Entry 5C4X (X-ray diffraction, 4.00 A resolution); this record covers chains B and C of the 15 polymer chains in the assembly.

== Chain B ==
Name: DNA-directed RNA polymerase II subunit RPB2
From: Saccharomyces cerevisiae (strain ATCC 204508 / S288c)
Notes: EC 2.7.7.6
Reference sequence: P08518 (RPB2_YEAST); numbering as in UniProt (aligned over 1-1224)
Chain sequence (1224 residues; each row starts with the number of its first residue):
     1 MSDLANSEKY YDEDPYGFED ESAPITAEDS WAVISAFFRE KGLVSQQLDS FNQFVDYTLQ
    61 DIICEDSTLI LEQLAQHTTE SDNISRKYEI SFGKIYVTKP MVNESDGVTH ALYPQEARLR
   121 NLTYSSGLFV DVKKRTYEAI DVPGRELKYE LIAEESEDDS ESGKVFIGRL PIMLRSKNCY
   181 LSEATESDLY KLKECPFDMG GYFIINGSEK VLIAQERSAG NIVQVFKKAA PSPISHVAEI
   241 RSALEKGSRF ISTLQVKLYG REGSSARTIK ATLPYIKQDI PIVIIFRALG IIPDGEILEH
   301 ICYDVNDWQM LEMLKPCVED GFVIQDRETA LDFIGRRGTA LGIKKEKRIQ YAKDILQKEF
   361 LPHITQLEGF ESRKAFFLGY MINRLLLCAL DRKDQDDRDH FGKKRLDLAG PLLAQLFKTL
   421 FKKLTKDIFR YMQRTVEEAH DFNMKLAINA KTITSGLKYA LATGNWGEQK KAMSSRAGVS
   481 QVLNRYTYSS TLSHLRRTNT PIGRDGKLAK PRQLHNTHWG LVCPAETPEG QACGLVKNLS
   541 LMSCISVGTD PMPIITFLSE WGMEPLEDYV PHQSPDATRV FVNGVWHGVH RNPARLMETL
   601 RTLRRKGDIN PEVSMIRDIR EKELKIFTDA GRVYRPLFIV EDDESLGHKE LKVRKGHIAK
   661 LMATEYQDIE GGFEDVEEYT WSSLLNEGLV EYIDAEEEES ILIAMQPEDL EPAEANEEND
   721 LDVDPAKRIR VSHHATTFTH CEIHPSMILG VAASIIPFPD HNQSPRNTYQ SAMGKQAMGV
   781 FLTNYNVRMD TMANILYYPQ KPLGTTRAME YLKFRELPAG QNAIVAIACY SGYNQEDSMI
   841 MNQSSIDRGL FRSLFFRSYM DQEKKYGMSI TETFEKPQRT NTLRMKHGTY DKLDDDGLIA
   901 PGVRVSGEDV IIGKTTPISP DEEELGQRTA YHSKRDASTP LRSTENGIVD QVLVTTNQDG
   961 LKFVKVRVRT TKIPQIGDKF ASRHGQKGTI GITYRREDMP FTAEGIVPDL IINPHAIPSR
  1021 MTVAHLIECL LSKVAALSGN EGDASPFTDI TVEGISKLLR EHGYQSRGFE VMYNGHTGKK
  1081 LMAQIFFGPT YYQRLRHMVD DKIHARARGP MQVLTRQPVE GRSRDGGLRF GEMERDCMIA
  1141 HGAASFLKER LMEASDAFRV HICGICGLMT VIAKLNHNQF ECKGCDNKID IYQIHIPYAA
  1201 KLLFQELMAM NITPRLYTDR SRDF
Not modelled in the structure: 1-19, 153-158, 262-263, 270, 669-677, 715-725, 731-734
Ion coordination: Zn2+: Cys1163, Cys1166, Cys1182, Cys1185
Reported in the primary citation:
  - binding site for Non-template strand DNA: Gly867

== Chain C ==
Name: DNA-directed RNA polymerase II subunit RPB3
From: Saccharomyces cerevisiae (strain ATCC 204508 / S288c)
Reference sequence: P16370 (RPB3_YEAST); residue numbers follow UniProt; this construct covers 1-318
Chain sequence (318 residues; each row starts with the number of its first residue):
     1 MSEEGPQVKI REASKDNVDF ILSNVDLAMA NSLRRVMIAE IPTLAIDSVE VETNTTVLAD
    61 EFIAHRLGLI PLQSMDIEQL EYSRDCFCED HCDKCSVVLT LQAFGESEST TNVYSKDLVI
   121 VSNLMGRNIG HPIIQDKEGN GVLICKLRKG QELKLTCVAK KGIAKEHAKW GPAAAIEFEY
   181 DPWNKLKHTD YWYEQDSAKE WPQSKNCEYE DPPNEGDPFD YKAQADTFYM NVESVGSIPV
   241 DQVVVRGIDT LQKKVASILL ALTQMDQDKV NFASGDNNTA SNMLGSNEDV MMTGAEQDPY
   301 SNASQMGNTG SGGYDNAW
Not modelled in the structure: 1-3, 269-318
Ion coordination: Zn2+: Cys86, Cys88, Cys92, Cys95

== Chain B / chain C interface ==
Residue-residue contacts (78; chain B residue first):
  Asn786(B) with Val57(C), hydrogen bond (side chain-backbone)
  Tyr797(B) with Phe62(C); His65(C)
  Tyr798(B) with Phe62(C), hydrophobic; His65(C); Arg66(C), hydrogen bond
  Ser844(B) with Ala168(C)
  Asp847(B) with His65(C); His167(C), salt bridge; Ala168(C), hydrogen bond (side chain-backbone)
  Arg848(B) with His65(C); Leu69(C); Ala168(C)
  Gly849(B) with His65(C)
  Arg852(B) with His65(C), hydrogen bond
  Arg904(B) with Glu61(C), salt bridge
  Ile948(B) with Glu61(C)
  Arg969(B) with Ala59(C); Asp60(C), salt bridge; Glu61(C), salt bridge
  Thr971(B) with Glu61(C), hydrogen bond
  Arg995(B) with Lys165(C)
  Arg996(B) with Arg34(C); Ile38(C); Ala173(C); Ala175(C); Ile176(C)
  Glu997(B) with Arg34(C), hydrogen bond (backbone-side chain); Arg35(C); Ile38(C); Ala39(C)
  Asp998(B) with Arg35(C), salt bridge
  Phe1001(B) with Arg34(C); Phe178(C), hydrophobic
  Ala1003(B) with Glu177(C); Phe178(C), hydrogen bond (backbone-backbone)
  Glu1004(B) with Glu177(C)
  Gly1005(B) with Ile176(C)
  Arg1060(B) with Lys199(C); Glu200(C)
  Gly1063(B) with Pro202(C)
  Gln1065(B) with Trp192(C); Glu200(C); Trp201(C)
  Arg1067(B) with Glu194(C), salt bridge
  Phe1069(B) with Trp201(C)
  Glu1070(B) with Trp201(C)
  Val1071(B) with Trp201(C), hydrophobic
  Tyr1073(B) with Phe178(C); Glu179(C), hydrogen bond; Tyr180(C), hydrophobic
  Asn1074(B) with Asn31(C)
  Gly1075(B) with Asn31(C); Arg34(C); Arg35(C), hydrogen bond (backbone-side chain)
  His1076(B) with Asn31(C), hydrogen bond (backbone-side chain); Arg35(C)
  Thr1077(B) with Leu27(C); Asn31(C)
  Gly1078(B) with Asn31(C); Tyr180(C)
  Lys1079(B) with Tyr180(C); His188(C)
  Lys1080(B) with Tyr180(C), hydrogen bond (backbone-side chain); Asp181(C), hydrogen bond (side chain-backbone); Asn184(C), hydrogen bond; His188(C); Thr189(C)
  Leu1081(B) with Thr189(C), hydrogen bond (backbone-side chain)
  Met1082(B) with Lys187(C); His188(C), hydrogen bond (backbone-backbone); Thr189(C); Asp190(C), hydrogen bond (backbone-backbone)
  Gln1084(B) with Thr189(C); Asp190(C), hydrogen bond (side chain-backbone); Tyr191(C); Trp192(C), hydrogen bond (side chain-backbone); Trp201(C)
Other interface residues (no listed pair), chain B (41 interface residues in all): Thr970, Met999, Ala1083
Other interface residues (no listed pair), chain C (40 interface residues in all): Ala28, Ala164, Ala174

== Overview ==
41 residues of chain B face 40 of chain C across their interface, with 18 hydrogen bonds and 6 salt bridges.
Polar contacts include Asp847(B)-His167(C), Arg904(B)-Glu61(C) and Arg969(B)-Asp60(C). The Zn2+ site is built
by Cys1163(B), Cys1166(B), Cys1182(B) and Cys1185(B). From the paper: a binding site for Non-template strand
DNA at Gly867(B).
Chain B is DNA-directed RNA polymerase II subunit RPB2 and chain C is DNA-directed RNA polymerase II subunit
RPB3, both from Saccharomyces cerevisiae (strain ATCC 204508 / S288c); the structure, Crystal structure of a
transcribing RNA Polymerase II complex reveals a complete transcription bubble, was determined by X-ray
diffraction (same publication as 5C3E, 5C44, 5C4A and 5C4J).
